8X6D - chains D and E of the 5 polymer chains in the assembly; structure by X-ray diffraction, 2.00 A resolution.

[Chain D]
Molecule: 23-nt DNA strand
Sequence (23 nucleotides; numbered 1 to 23; the number before each row is that of its first residue):
     1 CTAACCCTAA CCCTAACCCT AAC

[Chain E]
Name: Protein TBF1
Organism: Saccharomyces cerevisiae S288C
UniProt: Q02457 (TBF1_YEAST); numbering as in UniProt (aligned over 400-500)
Amino-acid sequence (102 residues; numbered 399 to 500; the number before each row is that of its first residue):
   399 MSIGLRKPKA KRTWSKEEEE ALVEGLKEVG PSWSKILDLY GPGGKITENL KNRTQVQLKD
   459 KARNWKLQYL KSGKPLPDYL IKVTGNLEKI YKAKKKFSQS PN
Not modelled in the structure: 399-408, 487-500
Construct notes: initiating methionine (399)
Curated features (UniProtKB/Swiss-Prot):
  - DNA-binding region: Trp431 to Leu456 (H-T-H motif)

[How chain D and chain E interact]
Pairs across the interface (19; chain D residue first):
  DT2(D) - Lys469(E)  salt bridge to the phosphate
  DA3(D) - Lys409(E)  base contact
  DA3(D) - Asn462(E)  sugar contact
  DA3(D) - Gln466(E)  hydrogen bond to the phosphate
  DA4(D) - Lys409(E)  hydrogen bond to the base
  DA4(D) - Arg410(E)  phosphate contact
  DA4(D) - Thr411(E)  phosphate contact
  DA4(D) - Trp412(E)  hydrogen bond to the phosphate
  DA4(D) - Lys459(E)  salt bridge to the phosphate
  DA4(D) - Asn462(E)  hydrogen bond to the base
  DC5(D) - Lys409(E)  phosphate contact
  DC5(D) - Arg410(E)  hydrogen bond to the phosphate
  DC5(D) - Arg451(E)  salt bridge to the phosphate
  DC5(D) - Gln455(E)  hydrogen bond to the phosphate
  DC5(D) - Asp458(E)  hydrogen bond to the base
  DC5(D) - Arg461(E)  base contact
  DC6(D) - Lys457(E)  base contact
  DC6(D) - Asp458(E)  hydrogen bond to the base
  DC7(D) - Val454(E)  base contact

[Overview]
Chain D and chain E form an interface of 6 and 14 residues respectively, with 8 hydrogen bonds and 3 salt
bridges. Polar pairs include DA4(D)-Lys409(E), DA4(D)-Asn462(E) and DC5(D)-Asp458(E).
Here chain D is a 23-nt DNA strand and chain E is Protein TBF1 (Saccharomyces cerevisiae S288C). Entry 8X6D
(Crystal structure of the C-terminal TBF1) was determined by X-ray diffraction.
